5OP1 - chains A and B; structure by X-ray diffraction, 2.28 A resolution.

[Chain A]
Protein: DARPin A4
From: synthetic construct
Notes: fragment: DARPin; engineered mutation(s): A4; antibody fragment or engineered binder
Amino-acid sequence (168 residues; numbered 1 to 168; the number before each row is that of its first residue):
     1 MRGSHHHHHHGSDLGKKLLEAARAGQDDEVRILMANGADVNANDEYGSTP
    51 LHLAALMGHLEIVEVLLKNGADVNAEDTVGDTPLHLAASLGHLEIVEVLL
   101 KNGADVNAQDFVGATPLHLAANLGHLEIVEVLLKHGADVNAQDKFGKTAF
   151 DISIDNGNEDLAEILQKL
Unresolved in the structure: 1-12, 168

[Chain B]
Protein: Lysozyme C
From: Gallus gallus
Notes: EC 3.2.1.17; fragment: Lysozyme
UniProtKB: P00698 (LYSC_CHICK); residues 1-129 here correspond to UniProt positions 19-147 (UniProt number = residue number + 18)
Amino-acid sequence (129 residues; row label = number of the first residue in the row):
     1 KVFGRCELAAAMKRHGLDNYRGYSLGNWVCAAKFESNFNTQATNRNTDGS
    51 TDYGILQINSRWWCNDGRTPGSRNLCNIPCSALLSSDITASVNCAKKIVS
   101 DGNGMNAWVAWRNRCKGTDVQAWIRGCRL
Unresolved in the structure: 70-71
Disulfide bonds: Cys6-Cys127, Cys30-Cys115, Cys64-Cys80, Cys76-Cys94
UniProt features mapped onto this chain:
  - active site: Glu35, Asp52
  - binding site (substrate): Asp101

[Interface between chain A and chain B]
Residue-residue contacts (28):
  Arg23(A) - Asn113(B)  hydrogen bond (side chain-backbone)
  Arg23(A) - Lys116(B)
  Asp44(A) - Asn113(B)
  Glu45(A) - Arg112(B)  salt bridge
  Glu45(A) - Asn113(B)
  Tyr46(A) - Phe34(B)
  Tyr46(A) - Asn113(B)
  Tyr46(A) - Arg114(B)
  Ser48(A) - Arg114(B)  hydrogen bond
  Leu56(A) - Asn113(B)
  Leu56(A) - Arg114(B)
  Met57(A) - Gly117(B)
  Asp77(A) - Arg114(B)  salt bridge
  Leu86(A) - Arg114(B)
  Leu90(A) - Thr118(B)
  Val112(A) - Asn37(B)
  Asn122(A) - Arg5(B)  hydrogen bond (backbone-side chain)
  Asn122(A) - Trp123(B)
  Leu123(A) - Arg5(B)
  Leu123(A) - Ala122(B)
  Leu123(A) - Trp123(B)  hydrophobic
  Phe145(A) - Val2(B)  hydrophobic
  Phe145(A) - Asn37(B)
  Phe145(A) - Asn39(B)
  Asn156(A) - Arg5(B)
  Asn156(A) - Cys6(B)
  Asn156(A) - Arg128(B)
  Gly157(A) - Arg128(B)  hydrogen bond (backbone-side chain)
Interface residues without a listed pair, chain A (19 interface residues in all): Leu53, Leu119, Lys147
Interface residues without a listed pair, chain B (21 interface residues in all): Phe3, Gly4, Lys33, Phe38, Ala110, Gly126

[Overview]
19 residues of chain A face 21 of chain B across their interface, with 4 hydrogen bonds and 2 salt bridges.
Polar contacts include Glu45(A)-Arg112(B), Asp77(A)-Arg114(B) and Arg23(A)-Asn113(B). UniProt lists
active-site residues Glu35(B) and Asp52(B) and substrate-binding residue Asp101(B) on chain B.
Here chain A is DARPin A4 (synthetic construct) and chain B is Lysozyme C (Gallus gallus). Entry 5OP1
(Designed Ankyrin Repeat Protein (DARPin) A4 in complex with Lysozyme) was determined by X-ray diffraction.
